PDB entry 1F2I | X-ray diffraction, 2.35 A resolution | chains A and H of the 4 polymer chains in the assembly

Chain A:
Molecule: 14-nt DNA strand
Sequence (14 nucleotides; each row starts with the number of its first residue):
  1001 ATGGGCGCGCCCAT

Chain H:
Protein: Fusion of N-terminal 17-mer peptide extension to ZIF12
Source organism: Mus musculus
Notes: fragment: zif12 contains zinc fingers 1 and 2 of zif268
Reference sequence: P08046 (EGR1_MOUSE); residues 2103-2158 here correspond to UniProt positions 334-389 (UniProt number = residue number - 1769)
Sequence (73 residues; numbered 2086 to 2158; the number before each row is that of its first residue):
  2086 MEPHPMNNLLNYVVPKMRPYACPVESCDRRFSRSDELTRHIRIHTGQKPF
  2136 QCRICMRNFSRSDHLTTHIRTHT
Unresolved in the structure: 2086-2092
Metal / ion sites: Zn2+ site 1: Cys2107, Cys2112, His2125, His2129; Zn2+ site 2: Cys2137, Cys2140, His2153, His2157
Swiss-Prot annotation at these positions:
  - zinc finger: Tyr2105 to His2129 (C2H2-type 1), Phe2135 to His2157 (C2H2-type 2)
  - site (Interaction with DNA): Arg2103, Arg2114, Arg2118, Arg2124, Arg2142, Arg2146

How chain A and chain H interact:
Pairs across the interface (8; chain A residue first):
  DC1008(A) with Asp2120(H), base contact
  DG1009(A) with Arg2124(H), base contact; Asp2148(H), base contact; Thr2151(H), hydrogen bond to the phosphate
  DC1010(A) with Arg2146(H), base contact; Asp2148(H), hydrogen bond to the base; Thr2152(H), phosphate contact; Arg2155(H), salt bridge to the phosphate
Also at the interface, not in a pair above, chain A (5 interface residues in all): DG1007, DC1011
Also at the interface, not in a pair above, chain H (8 interface residues in all): Arg2118

Overview:
The interface between chain A and chain H involves 5 residues on one side and 8 on the other; the contacts
include 2 hydrogen bonds and 1 salt bridge. Polar contacts include DC1010(A)-Asp2148(H), DG1009(A)-Thr2151(H)
and DC1010(A)-Arg2155(H).
Here chain A is a 14-nt DNA strand and chain H is Fusion of N-terminal 17-mer peptide extension to ZIF12 (Mus
musculus). Entry 1F2I (Cocrystal structure of selected zinc finger dimer bound to DNA) was determined by X-ray
diffraction.
